Entry 6HWX (electron microscopy, 7.20 A resolution (low resolution: residue-level contacts below are approximate; hydrogen-bond / salt-bridge calls are withheld)); this record covers chains A and B of the 3 polymer chains in the assembly.

== Chain A (and B) ==
Name: Putative gag polyprotein
From: Murine leukemia virus
Notes: chain B of this document is another copy of the same molecule, construct and numbering; everything in this record applies to it too
Reference sequence: A0A240FAQ8 (A0A240FAQ8_9GAMR); residues 1-236 here correspond to UniProt positions 215-450 (UniProt number = residue number + 214)
Amino-acid sequence (236 residues; row label = number of the first residue in the row):
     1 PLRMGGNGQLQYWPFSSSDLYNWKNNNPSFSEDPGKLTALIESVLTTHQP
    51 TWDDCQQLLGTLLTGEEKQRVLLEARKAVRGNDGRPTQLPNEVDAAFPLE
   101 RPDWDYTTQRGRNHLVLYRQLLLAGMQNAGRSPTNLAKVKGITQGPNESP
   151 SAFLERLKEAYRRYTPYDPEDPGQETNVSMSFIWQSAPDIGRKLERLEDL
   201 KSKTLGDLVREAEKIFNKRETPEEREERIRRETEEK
Construct notes: conflict Met4 (Leu218 in A0A240FAQ8), Met126 (Leu340 in A0A240FAQ8), Lys214 (Arg428 in A0A240FAQ8), Ile229 (Val443 in A0A240FAQ8)
What the authors report for this chain:
  - conformationally variable residues (helix shift): Pro222 to Arg230

== How chain A and chain B interact ==
Pairs across the interface (6):
  Thr134(A) with Glu195(B)
  Pro166(A) with Lys201(B)
  Gly173(A) with Gly173(B)
  Asn177(A) with Asn177(B)
  Glu195(A) with Thr134(B)
  Lys201(A) with Pro166(B)
Also at the interface, not in a pair above, chain B (7 interface residues in all): Leu200

== Summary ==
6 residues of chain A face 7 of chain B across their interface. From the paper: conformational variability at
Pro222(A).
Both chains are Putative gag polyprotein (Murine leukemia virus). Entry 6HWX (Mature MLV capsid hexamer
structure in intact virus particles) was determined by electron microscopy, deposited together with 6GZA,
6HWI, 6HWW and 6HWY.
